9FFT - chains E and B of the 6 polymer chains in the assembly; structure by electron microscopy, 3.10 A resolution.

# Chain E (and B)
Protein: Gamma-aminobutyric acid receptor subunit beta-3
From: Homo sapiens
Notes: chain B of this document is another copy of the same molecule, construct and numbering; everything in this record applies to it too
UniProt: P28472 (GBRB3_HUMAN); residues 1-448 here correspond to UniProt positions 26-473 (UniProt number = residue number + 25)
Chain sequence (395 residues; numbered -53 to 448; 107 numbers in that range are skipped by the numbering (no residue carries them; nothing is unmodelled there); the number before each row is that of its first residue; numbers below 1 keep their minus sign (Met-53 is residue -53)):
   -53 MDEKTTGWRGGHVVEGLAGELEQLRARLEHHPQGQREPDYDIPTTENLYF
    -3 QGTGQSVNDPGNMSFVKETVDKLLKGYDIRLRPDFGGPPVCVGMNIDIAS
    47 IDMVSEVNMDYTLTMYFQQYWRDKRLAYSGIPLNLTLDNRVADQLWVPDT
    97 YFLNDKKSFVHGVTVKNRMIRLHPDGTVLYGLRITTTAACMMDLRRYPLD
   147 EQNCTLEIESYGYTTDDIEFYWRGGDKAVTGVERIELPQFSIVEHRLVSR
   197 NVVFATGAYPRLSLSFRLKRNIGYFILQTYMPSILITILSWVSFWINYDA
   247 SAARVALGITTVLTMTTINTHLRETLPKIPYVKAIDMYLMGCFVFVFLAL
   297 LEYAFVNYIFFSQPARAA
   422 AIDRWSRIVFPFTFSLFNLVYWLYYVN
Not modelled in the structure: -53 to 7, 448
Cystine bridges: Cys136-Cys150
Covalent attachments: N-acetylglucosamine (NAG) linked to Asn80; glycan linked to Asn149
Differences from the reference sequence: initiating methionine (-53); expression tag (-52 to 0); linker (308-314)
Ligand contacts: gamma-amino-butanoic acid (ABU): Tyr97, Glu155, Ser156, Tyr157, Phe200, Thr202, Tyr205
Swiss-Prot annotation at these positions:
  - binding site (benzamidine): Asp95 to Tyr97, Glu155 to Tyr157, Phe200
  - binding site (4-aminobutanoate): Tyr97, Glu155, Tyr157, Thr202
  - binding site (histamine): Tyr97, Ser156, Tyr157, Thr202
  - glycosylation (N-linked (GlcNAc...) asparagine): Asn8, Asn80, Asn149

# Interface between chain E and chain B
Contacting residue pairs (5):
  Ala248(E) with Ser247(B); Ala248(B)
  Ala252(E) with Val251(B), hydrophobic
  Thr256(E) with Ile255(B)
  Leu259(E) with Leu259(B), hydrophobic

# Overview
4 residues of chain E face 5 of chain B across their interface. Ligands of chain E: gamma-amino-butanoic acid.
Covalently linked N-acetylglucosamine: at Asn80(E). Curated annotation (UniProt) lists 7 benzamidine-binding
residues, 4 residues binding 4-aminobutanoate and 4 histamine-binding residues on chain E.
Both chains are Gamma-aminobutyric acid receptor subunit beta-3 (Homo sapiens). Entry 9FFT (Cryo-EM structure
of the alpha1beta3 GABA(A) receptor in complex with GABA and Mb25 in the short-lived ...) was determined by
electron microscopy.
